6TDX - chains G and I of the 14 polymer chains in the assembly; structure by electron microscopy, 3.30 A resolution.

Chain G:
Name: ATP synthase F1 subunit gamma
Source organism: Euglena gracilis
Sequence (306 residues; row label = number of the first residue in the row):
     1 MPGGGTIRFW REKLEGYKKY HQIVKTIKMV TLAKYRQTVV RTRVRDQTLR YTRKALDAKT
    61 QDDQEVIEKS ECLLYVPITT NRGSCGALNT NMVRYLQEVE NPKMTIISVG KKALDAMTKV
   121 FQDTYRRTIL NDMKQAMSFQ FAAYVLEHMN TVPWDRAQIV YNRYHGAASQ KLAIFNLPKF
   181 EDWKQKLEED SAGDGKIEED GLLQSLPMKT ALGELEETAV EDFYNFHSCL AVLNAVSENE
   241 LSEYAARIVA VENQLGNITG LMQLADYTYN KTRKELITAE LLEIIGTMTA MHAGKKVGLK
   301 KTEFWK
Not modelled in the structure: 1-2, 279-306

Chain I:
Name: ATP synthase F1 subunit epsilon
Source organism: Euglena gracilis
Sequence (76 residues; each row starts with the number of its first residue):
     1 MSWRDAGISY LRYLSIVTRC IHEVQKEGPL LTKNVRFSTI GWKSLYLDHG ATKEYTAIPA
    61 ELEKIPENQV AQQHHA
Not modelled in the structure: 1, 68-76

How chain G and chain I interact:
Residue-residue contacts - 51 pairs, chain G then chain I:
  Leu-114(G) with Leu-45(I); Leu-47(I)
  Thr-118(G) with Leu-47(I)
  Arg-126(G) with Tyr-46(I)
  Arg-127(G) with Leu-45(I); Tyr-46(I); Tyr-55(I)
  Thr-128(G) with Ser-44(I); Leu-45(I), hydrogen bond (backbone-backbone)
  Ile-129(G) with Lys-43(I)
  Leu-130(G) with Trp-42(I); Lys-43(I), hydrogen bond (backbone-backbone); Leu-45(I), hydrophobic
  Asn-131(G) with Trp-42(I)
  Asp-132(G) with Gly-41(I)
  Lys-134(G) with Arg-36(I), hydrogen bond (backbone-side chain)
  Gln-135(G) with Arg-36(I); Thr-39(I); Ile-40(I); Gly-41(I), hydrogen bond (side chain-backbone)
  Ala-136(G) with Arg-36(I)
  Met-137(G) with Phe-37(I)
  Ser-138(G) with Arg-36(I), hydrogen bond (side chain-backbone); Phe-37(I), hydrogen bond (side chain-backbone); Ser-38(I)
  Phe-139(G) with Leu-11(I), hydrophobic
  Gln-140(G) with Ser-15(I), hydrogen bond; Ser-38(I), hydrogen bond (side chain-backbone); Ile-40(I); Trp-42(I); Leu-62(I)
  Phe-141(G) with Trp-42(I), hydrophobic
  Ala-143(G) with Leu-11(I), hydrophobic
  Tyr-144(G) with Trp-42(I); Lys-43(I); Ser-44(I), hydrogen bond; Ile-58(I), hydrogen bond (side chain-backbone); Pro-59(I); Ala-60(I)
  Leu-146(G) with Leu-11(I), hydrophobic
  Glu-147(G) with Ser-9(I); Arg-12(I), salt bridge; Ile-58(I)
  His-148(G) with Ser-44(I), hydrogen bond; Tyr-55(I); Ile-58(I)
  Thr-151(G) with Ile-58(I)
  Thr-218(G) with Arg-4(I)
  Asp-222(G) with Arg-4(I), salt bridge; Tyr-10(I)
  Phe-226(G) with Leu-14(I), hydrophobic
Other interface residues (no listed pair), chain G (28 interface residues in all): Asn-225, Cys-229
Other interface residues (no listed pair), chain I (26 interface residues in all): Thr-52, Pro-66

In short:
Chain G and chain I form an interface of 28 and 26 residues respectively; the contacts include 11 hydrogen
bonds and 2 salt bridges. Polar contacts include Glu-147(G)/Arg-12(I), Asp-222(G)/Arg-4(I) and
Lys-134(G)/Arg-36(I).
Chain G is ATP synthase F1 subunit gamma and chain I is ATP synthase F1 subunit epsilon, both from Euglena
gracilis; the structure, Cryo-EM structure of Euglena gracilis mitochondrial ATP synthase, rotor, rotational
state 1, was determined by electron microscopy (same publication as 6TDU, 6TDV, 6TDW, 6TDY, 6TDZ and 6TE0).
